9CZI - chains A and C of the 10 polymer chains in the assembly; structure by electron microscopy, 3.00 A resolution.

# Chain A (and C)
Molecule: Microtubule-associated protein tau
From: Homo sapiens
Notes: chain C of this document is another copy of the same molecule, construct and numbering; everything in this record applies to it too
UniProtKB: P10636 (TAU_HUMAN), isoform P10636-5; residues 306-378 here correspond to UniProt positions 275-347 (UniProt number = residue number - 31)
Chain sequence (73 residues; row label = number of the first residue in the row):
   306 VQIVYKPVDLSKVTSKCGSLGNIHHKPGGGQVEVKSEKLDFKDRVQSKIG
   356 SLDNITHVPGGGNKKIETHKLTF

# Chain A / chain C interface
Contacting residue pairs (174; chain A residue first):
  Val-306(A) with Val-306(C); Gln-307(C), hydrogen bond (backbone-backbone)
  Gln-307(A) with Gln-307(C), hydrogen bond
  Ile-308(A) with Gln-307(C), hydrogen bond (backbone-backbone); Ile-308(C); Val-309(C), hydrogen bond (backbone-backbone)
  Val-309(A) with Val-309(C)
  Tyr-310(A) with Val-309(C), hydrogen bond (backbone-backbone); Tyr-310(C), hydrophobic; Lys-311(C), hydrogen bond (backbone-backbone); Pro-312(C)
  Lys-311(A) with Val-309(C); Lys-311(C)
  Pro-312(A) with Pro-312(C); Val-313(C), hydrogen bond (backbone-backbone)
  Val-313(A) with Val-313(C)
  Asp-314(A) with Val-313(C), hydrogen bond (backbone-backbone); Asp-314(C); Leu-315(C), hydrogen bond (backbone-backbone); Ser-316(C)
  Leu-315(A) with Leu-315(C), hydrophobic
  Ser-316(A) with Ser-316(C); Lys-317(C), hydrogen bond (backbone-backbone)
  Lys-317(A) with Lys-317(C)
  Val-318(A) with Lys-317(C), hydrogen bond (backbone-backbone); Val-318(C); Thr-319(C), hydrogen bond (backbone-backbone)
  Thr-319(A) with Thr-319(C)
  Ser-320(A) with Thr-319(C), hydrogen bond (backbone-backbone); Ser-320(C); Lys-321(C), hydrogen bond (backbone-backbone)
  Lys-321(A) with Lys-321(C)
  Cys-322(A) with Lys-321(C), hydrogen bond (backbone-backbone); Cys-322(C); Gly-323(C), hydrogen bond (backbone-backbone)
  Gly-323(A) with Gly-323(C), hydrogen bond (backbone-backbone); Ser-324(C), hydrogen bond (backbone-backbone)
  Ser-324(A) with Ser-324(C)
  Leu-325(A) with Ser-324(C), hydrogen bond (backbone-backbone); Leu-325(C); Gly-326(C), hydrogen bond (backbone-backbone)
  Gly-326(A) with Gly-326(C); Asn-327(C)
  Asn-327(A) with Gly-326(C), hydrogen bond (backbone-backbone); Asn-327(C), hydrogen bond (backbone-backbone)
  Ile-328(A) with Asn-327(C), hydrogen bond (backbone-backbone); Ile-328(C); His-329(C), hydrogen bond (backbone-backbone)
  His-329(A) with His-329(C)
  His-330(A) with His-329(C), hydrogen bond (backbone-backbone); His-330(C); Lys-331(C), hydrogen bond (backbone-backbone)
  Lys-331(A) with Lys-331(C)
  Pro-332(A) with Pro-332(C); Gly-333(C), hydrogen bond (backbone-backbone)
  Gly-334(A) with Gly-333(C), hydrogen bond (backbone-backbone); Gly-334(C)
  Gly-335(A) with Gly-335(C); Gln-336(C), hydrogen bond (backbone-backbone)
  Gln-336(A) with Gln-336(C)
  Val-337(A) with Gln-336(C), hydrogen bond (backbone-backbone); Val-337(C); Glu-338(C), hydrogen bond (backbone-backbone)
  Glu-338(A) with Glu-338(C)
  Val-339(A) with Glu-338(C), hydrogen bond (backbone-backbone); Val-339(C); Lys-340(C), hydrogen bond (backbone-backbone)
  Lys-340(A) with Lys-340(C)
  Ser-341(A) with Lys-340(C), hydrogen bond (backbone-backbone); Ser-341(C)
  Glu-342(A) with Glu-342(C), hydrogen bond (backbone-backbone); Lys-343(C), hydrogen bond (backbone-backbone)
  Lys-343(A) with Lys-343(C)
  Leu-344(A) with Lys-343(C), hydrogen bond (backbone-backbone); Leu-344(C); Asp-345(C), hydrogen bond (backbone-backbone); Phe-346(C); Ile-354(C), hydrophobic
  Asp-345(A) with Asp-345(C); Lys-347(C), salt bridge
  Phe-346(A) with Asp-345(C), hydrogen bond (backbone-backbone); Phe-346(C), hydrophobic; Lys-347(C), hydrogen bond (backbone-backbone); Val-350(C)
  Lys-347(A) with Lys-347(C); Asp-348(C), hydrogen bond (backbone-backbone)
  Asp-348(A) with Asp-348(C); Arg-349(C), salt bridge
  Arg-349(A) with Asp-348(C), hydrogen bond (backbone-backbone); Arg-349(C), hydrogen bond (backbone-backbone)
  Val-350(A) with Arg-349(C), hydrogen bond (backbone-backbone); Val-350(C); Gln-351(C), hydrogen bond (backbone-backbone)
  Gln-351(A) with Gln-351(C), hydrogen bond
  Ser-352(A) with Gln-351(C), hydrogen bond (backbone-backbone); Ser-352(C); Lys-353(C), hydrogen bond (backbone-backbone)
  Lys-353(A) with Lys-353(C)
  Ile-354(A) with Lys-353(C), hydrogen bond (backbone-backbone); Ile-354(C); Gly-355(C), hydrogen bond (backbone-backbone)
  Gly-355(A) with Val-337(C); Val-339(C); Gly-355(C), hydrogen bond (backbone-backbone); Ser-356(C), hydrogen bond (backbone-backbone)
  Ser-356(A) with Ser-356(C)
  Leu-357(A) with Gly-335(C); Gln-336(C); Val-337(C), hydrophobic; Ser-356(C), hydrogen bond (backbone-backbone); Leu-357(C); Asp-358(C)
  Asp-358(A) with Ser-356(C), hydrogen bond; Asp-358(C), hydrogen bond (side chain-backbone)
  Asn-359(A) with His-330(C); Pro-332(C); Asp-358(C), hydrogen bond (backbone-backbone); Asn-359(C), hydrogen bond; Ile-360(C), hydrogen bond (backbone-backbone)
  Ile-360(A) with Ile-360(C)
  Thr-361(A) with His-330(C), hydrogen bond; Ile-360(C), hydrogen bond (backbone-backbone); Thr-361(C); His-362(C), hydrogen bond (backbone-backbone)
  His-362(A) with His-362(C)
  Val-363(A) with Leu-325(C), hydrophobic; Ile-328(C), hydrophobic; His-362(C), hydrogen bond (backbone-backbone); Val-363(C); Pro-364(C)
  Pro-364(A) with Pro-364(C); Gly-366(C)
  Gly-365(A) with Leu-325(C); Pro-364(C), hydrogen bond (backbone-backbone); Gly-365(C), hydrogen bond (backbone-backbone); Gly-366(C)
  Gly-366(A) with Ser-320(C); Gly-365(C); Gly-366(C), hydrogen bond (backbone-backbone); Asn-368(C)
  Gly-367(A) with Gly-366(C), hydrogen bond (backbone-backbone); Gly-367(C); Asn-368(C), hydrogen bond (backbone-side chain)
  Asn-368(A) with Val-318(C); Thr-319(C); Ser-320(C); Asn-368(C), hydrogen bond; Lys-369(C), hydrogen bond (backbone-backbone)
  Lys-369(A) with Lys-369(C)
  Lys-370(A) with Ser-316(C); Val-318(C); Lys-369(C), hydrogen bond (backbone-backbone); Lys-370(C); Ile-371(C), hydrogen bond (backbone-backbone)
  Ile-371(A) with Ile-371(C), hydrophobic
  Glu-372(A) with Asp-314(C); Ile-371(C), hydrogen bond (backbone-backbone); Glu-372(C); Thr-373(C), hydrogen bond (backbone-backbone)
  Thr-373(A) with Thr-373(C)
  His-374(A) with Tyr-310(C); Glu-372(C), salt bridge; Thr-373(C), hydrogen bond (backbone-backbone); His-374(C); Lys-375(C), hydrogen bond (backbone-backbone)
  Lys-375(A) with Lys-375(C)
  Leu-376(A) with Lys-375(C), hydrogen bond (backbone-backbone); Leu-376(C); Thr-377(C), hydrogen bond (backbone-backbone)
  Thr-377(A) with Thr-377(C)
  Phe-378(A) with Val-306(C), hydrophobic; Ile-308(C), hydrophobic; Thr-377(C), hydrogen bond (backbone-backbone); Phe-378(C), hydrophobic
Interface residues without a listed pair, chain A (73 interface residues in all): Gly-333

# Overview
Chain A and chain C each contribute 73 residues to their interface; the contacts include 78 hydrogen bonds and
3 salt bridges. Among the polar pairs are Asp-345(A)/Lys-347(C), Asp-348(A)/Arg-349(C) and
His-374(A)/Glu-372(C).
Chain A and chain C are both Microtubule-associated protein tau (Homo sapiens); the structure, Paired helical
tau filaments in dominantly inherited Alzheimer disease with cotton wool plaques, was determined by electron
microscopy together with 9CZL, 9CZN and 9CZP from the same study.
